7RJA - chains A and B of the 18 polymer chains in the assembly; structure by electron microscopy, 3.00 A resolution.

[Chain A]
Molecule: Ubiquinol--cytochrome-c reductase subunit
From: Candida albicans (strain SC5314 / ATCC MYA-2876)
UniProtKB: A0A1D8PP59 (A0A1D8PP59_CANAL); numbering as in UniProt (aligned over 1-439)
Sequence (439 residues; numbered 1 to 439; the number before each row is that of its first residue):
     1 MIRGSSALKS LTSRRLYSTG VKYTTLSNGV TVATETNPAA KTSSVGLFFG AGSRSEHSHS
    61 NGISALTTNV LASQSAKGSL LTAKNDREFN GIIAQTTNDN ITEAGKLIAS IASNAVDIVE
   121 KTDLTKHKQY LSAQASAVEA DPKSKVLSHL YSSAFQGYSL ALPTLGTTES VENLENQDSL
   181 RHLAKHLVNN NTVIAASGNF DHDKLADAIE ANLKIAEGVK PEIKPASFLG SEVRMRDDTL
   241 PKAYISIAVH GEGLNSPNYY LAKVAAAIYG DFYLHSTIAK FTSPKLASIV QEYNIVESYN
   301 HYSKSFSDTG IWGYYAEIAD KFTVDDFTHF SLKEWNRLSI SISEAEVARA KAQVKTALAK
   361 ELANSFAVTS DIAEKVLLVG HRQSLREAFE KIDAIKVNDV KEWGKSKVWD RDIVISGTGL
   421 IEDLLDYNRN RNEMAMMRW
Not modelled in the structure: 1-21, 438-439

[Chain B]
Molecule: Cytochrome b-c1 complex subunit 2, mitochondrial
From: Candida albicans (strain SC5314 / ATCC MYA-2876)
UniProtKB: P83782 (QCR2_CANAL); numbering as in UniProt (aligned over 1-374)
Sequence (374 residues; numbered 1 to 374; the number before each row is that of its first residue):
     1 MLSRASIRAY SSIPNSVKIA AKESATDLTK LSVIINNAGS KTGKSGVSHL LSKFTFLNNG
    61 AKSALRFTRE SELLGGTFES KVTRDALILN TTFLKQDLPY YVEALGNVVS NTQFAPHEFN
   121 EIVLPTANAE TKLANANPAF KGVEKLHEIT FRRGLGNPLF YNESTPIKLE EVAQFSKEQF
   181 SGENISIVAE GANEEDLTKF VSESAFCYLP SSSSNGAKAL PTNTFTGQEA RVPSSGASSA
   241 LIGIPVKPAD FGKYEVLSAA IGTSTLPSTS TPLAQIPGAT SHLYKYQDAG LFVISVSGEA
   301 SQVAQGIKQA KSVAESVSSS ALSEAVKAAE LSVALQSTVD SPLNVKVVAE EAPISKFNYV
   361 AVGDLDVLPY ADEL
Not modelled in the structure: 1-10

[How chain A and chain B interact]
Residue-residue contacts (62; chain A residue first):
  Asn37(A) - Ala25(B)  hydrogen bond (side chain-backbone)
  Ala39(A) - Glu23(B)
  Ala39(A) - Ser24(B)
  Ala39(A) - Ala25(B)
  Lys41(A) - Glu190(B)  salt bridge
  Lys41(A) - Ala334(B)
  Lys41(A) - Ser337(B)
  Thr42(A) - Leu331(B)
  Thr42(A) - Leu335(B)
  Ser73(A) - Thr269(B)
  Ser73(A) - Ser270(B)
  Gly78(A) - Lys327(B)
  Gly78(A) - Ala328(B)  hydrogen bond (backbone-backbone)
  Leu80(A) - Leu266(B)  hydrophobic
  Leu80(A) - Ser268(B)
  Leu80(A) - Leu331(B)  hydrophobic
  Leu81(A) - Ser268(B)  hydrogen bond (backbone-side chain)
  Thr82(A) - Pro267(B)
  Gln95(A) - Leu331(B)
  Thr96(A) - Leu331(B)
  Thr97(A) - Lys327(B)
  Thr97(A) - Leu331(B)
  Asn100(A) - Lys327(B)  hydrogen bond
  Lys126(A) - Gln275(B)
  His275(A) - Thr126(B)  hydrogen bond (backbone-side chain)
  His275(A) - Ala129(B)
  Thr277(A) - Lys53(B)
  Thr277(A) - Ile122(B)
  Thr277(A) - Thr126(B)
  Ile278(A) - Phe78(B)  hydrophobic
  Lys280(A) - Ile122(B)
  Phe281(A) - Ala64(B)  hydrophobic
  Phe281(A) - Leu65(B)  hydrophobic
  Phe281(A) - Thr68(B)
  Phe281(A) - Arg69(B)  hydrogen bond (backbone-side chain)
  Phe281(A) - Ile122(B)  hydrophobic
  Thr282(A) - Arg69(B)  hydrogen bond (backbone-side chain)
  Thr282(A) - Glu72(B)
  Ser283(A) - Arg69(B)
  Ser283(A) - Glu72(B)  hydrogen bond
  Pro284(A) - Glu72(B)
  Ala345(A) - Leu73(B)
  Arg349(A) - Glu72(B)
  Arg349(A) - Leu73(B)
  Ala352(A) - Leu73(B)
  Ala352(A) - Leu74(B)
  Ala352(A) - Gly75(B)
  Gln353(A) - Glu72(B)
  Gln353(A) - Gly75(B)
  Lys355(A) - Leu94(B)
  Thr356(A) - Leu28(B)
  Thr356(A) - Gly75(B)  hydrogen bond (side chain-backbone)
  Ala359(A) - Thr26(B)  hydrogen bond (backbone-side chain)
  Ala359(A) - Leu28(B)  hydrophobic
  Lys360(A) - Leu28(B)
  Leu362(A) - Thr26(B)
  Ala363(A) - Thr26(B)
  Leu385(A) - Thr26(B)
  Leu385(A) - Asp27(B)
  Arg386(A) - Asp27(B)  salt bridge
  Phe389(A) - Asp27(B)
  Phe389(A) - Leu94(B)  hydrophobic
Also at the interface, not in a pair above, chain A (42 interface residues in all): Ala72, Gln74, Lys77, Tyr273, Ser276, Ser288, Ala348
Also at the interface, not in a pair above, chain B (40 interface residues in all): Gly76, Thr92, Glu121, Leu133, Glu324, Thr338, Val339

[Overview]
42 residues of chain A face 40 of chain B across their interface, with 10 hydrogen bonds and 2 salt bridges.
Polar contacts include Lys41(A)-Glu190(B), Arg386(A)-Asp27(B) and Asn37(A)-Ala25(B).
Here chain A is Ubiquinol--cytochrome-c reductase subunit and chain B is Cytochrome b-c1 complex subunit 2,
mitochondrial, both from Candida albicans (strain SC5314 / ATCC MYA-2876). Entry 7RJA (Complex III2 from
Candida albicans, inhibitor free) was determined by electron microscopy, deposited together with 7RJB, 7RJC,
7RJD and 7RJE.
